PDB entry 6XJN | X-ray diffraction, 2.20 A resolution | chain A

[Chain A]
Name: Atlastin-1
Source organism: Homo sapiens
Notes: EC 3.6.5.-
UniProt: Q8WXF7 (ATLA1_HUMAN), isoform Q8WXF7-2; residues 1-439 here = UniProt positions 1-439
Chain sequence (439 residues; each row starts with the number of its first residue):
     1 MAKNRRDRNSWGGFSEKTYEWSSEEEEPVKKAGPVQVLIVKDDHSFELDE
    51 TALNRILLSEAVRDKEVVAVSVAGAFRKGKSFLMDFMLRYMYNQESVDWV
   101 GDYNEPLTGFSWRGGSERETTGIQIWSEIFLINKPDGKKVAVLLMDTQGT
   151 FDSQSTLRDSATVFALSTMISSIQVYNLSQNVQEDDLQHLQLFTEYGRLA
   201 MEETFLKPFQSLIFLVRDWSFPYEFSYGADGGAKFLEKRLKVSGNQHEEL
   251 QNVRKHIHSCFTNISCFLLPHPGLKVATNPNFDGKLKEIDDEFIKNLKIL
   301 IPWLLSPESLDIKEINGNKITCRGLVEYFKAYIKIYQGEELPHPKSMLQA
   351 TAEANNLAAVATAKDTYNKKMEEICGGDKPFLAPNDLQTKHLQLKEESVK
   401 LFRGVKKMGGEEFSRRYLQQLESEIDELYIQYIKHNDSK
Not modelled in the structure: 1-17, 114-118
Ion coordination: Mg2+: Asp-146 (together with GDP)
Ligand contacts: GDP (guanosine-5'-diphosphate): Ala-75, Phe-76, Arg-77, Lys-78, Gly-79, Lys-80, Ser-81, Phe-82, Gln-148, Arg-217, Asp-218, His-271, Pro-272, Val-276, Ala-277, Asn-279, Pro-280, Asn-281, Phe-293

[Summary]
Chain A binds GDP.
Chain A is Atlastin-1 (Homo sapiens); the structure, Human atlastin-1 (residues 1-439) bound to GDP-Mg2+
exhibits an ordered amino terminus, was determined by X-ray diffraction, deposited together with 6XJO.
